6FVT - chains Y and S of the 47 polymer chains in the assembly; structure by electron microscopy, 4.10 A resolution (low resolution: residue-level contacts below are approximate; hydrogen-bond / salt-bridge calls are withheld).

== Chain Y ==
Molecule: 26S proteasome complex subunit SEM1
Source organism: Saccharomyces cerevisiae (strain ATCC 204508 / S288c)
Reference sequence: O94742 (SEM1_YEAST); numbering as in UniProt (aligned over 1-89)
Amino-acid sequence (89 residues; numbered 1 to 89; the number before each row is that of its first residue):
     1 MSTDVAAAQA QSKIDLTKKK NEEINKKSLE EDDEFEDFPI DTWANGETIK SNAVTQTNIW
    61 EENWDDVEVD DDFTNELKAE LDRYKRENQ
Swiss-Prot annotation at these positions:
  - modified residue: Ser2 (N-acetylserine), Ser12 (Phosphoserine)

== Chain S ==
Molecule: 26S proteasome regulatory subunit RPN3
Source organism: Saccharomyces cerevisiae (strain ATCC 204508 / S288c)
Reference sequence: P40016 (RPN3_YEAST); numbering as in UniProt (aligned over 18-492)
Amino-acid sequence (475 residues; row label = number of the first residue in the row):
    18 LHHSEKKYAE EDQVQELLKV LNEISKTTLT LDPRYIWRSL KDLSSLRNQE LLNAETLCFT
    78 VNVLYPDSSS FKKNLLKFIT SNHKSSVPGS AELRNSYPAS FYSVNTEKKT IEVTAEINCF
   138 MHLLVQLFLW DSKELEQLVE FNRKVVIPNL LCYYNLRSLN LINAKLWFYI YLSHETLARS
   198 SEEINSDNQN IILRSTMMKF LKIASLKHDN ETKAMLINLI LRDFLNNGEV DSASDFISKL
   258 EYPHTDVSSS LEARYFFYLS KINAIQLDYS TANEYIIAAI RKAPHNSKSL GFLQQSNKLH
   318 CCIQLLMGDI PELSFFHQSN MQKSLLPYYH LTKAVKLGDL KKFTSTITKY KQLLLKDDTY
   378 QLCVRLRSNV IKTGIRIISL TYKKISLRDI CLKLNLDSEQ TVEYMVSRAI RDGVIEAKIN
   438 HEDGFIETTE LLNIYDSEDP QQVFDERIKF ANQLHDEYLV SMRYPEDKKT QQNEK
Swiss-Prot annotation at these positions:
  - modified residue: Ser454 (Phosphoserine)

== Interface between chain Y and chain S ==
Pairs across the interface (70):
  Thr17(Y) - Tyr52(S)
  Lys18(Y) - Tyr52(S)
  Lys18(Y) - Ser265(S)
  Lys18(Y) - Ser266(S)
  Lys19(Y) - Pro301(S)
  Lys20(Y) - Ser56(S)
  Lys20(Y) - Asp59(S)
  Asn21(Y) - Arg55(S)
  Asn21(Y) - Ser265(S)
  Asn21(Y) - Ser267(S)
  Glu22(Y) - Ser266(S)
  Glu22(Y) - Ser267(S)
  Glu22(Y) - Lys299(S)
  Glu22(Y) - Pro301(S)
  Glu23(Y) - Asn303(S)
  Glu23(Y) - Lys305(S)
  Glu23(Y) - Ser306(S)
  Ile24(Y) - Asp59(S)
  Asn25(Y) - Arg55(S)
  Asn25(Y) - Phe185(S)
  Asn25(Y) - Ser267(S)
  Lys26(Y) - Ala270(S)
  Lys26(Y) - Ala300(S)
  Lys26(Y) - Phe309(S)
  Ser28(Y) - Phe185(S)
  Ser28(Y) - Leu189(S)
  Ser28(Y) - Arg196(S)
  Ser28(Y) - Arg239(S)
  Leu29(Y) - Arg239(S)
  Leu29(Y) - Tyr275(S)
  Leu29(Y) - Gln312(S)
  Glu30(Y) - Lys305(S)
  Glu30(Y) - Ser306(S)
  Glu30(Y) - Gly308(S)
  Glu30(Y) - Phe309(S)
  Glu30(Y) - Gln312(S)
  Glu31(Y) - Arg196(S)
  Glu31(Y) - Lys373(S)
  Asp32(Y) - Lys150(S)
  Glu34(Y) - Gln311(S)
  Glu34(Y) - Gln312(S)
  Glu34(Y) - Asp374(S)
  Phe35(Y) - Ser304(S)
  Phe35(Y) - Leu307(S)
  Phe35(Y) - Gln311(S)
  Asp37(Y) - Lys373(S)
  Phe38(Y) - Gln311(S)
  Phe38(Y) - Ser341(S)
  Phe38(Y) - Asp374(S)
  Ala44(Y) - Lys340(S)
  Asn45(Y) - Lys340(S)
  Asn45(Y) - Leu343(S)
  Thr55(Y) - His334(S)
  Gln56(Y) - Gln339(S)
  Thr57(Y) - His334(S)
  Thr57(Y) - Ser336(S)
  Asn58(Y) - His334(S)
  Asn58(Y) - Gln335(S)
  Trp60(Y) - Gln335(S)
  Glu62(Y) - Leu330(S)
  Glu62(Y) - Ser331(S)
  Glu62(Y) - His334(S)
  Glu62(Y) - Gln335(S)
  Trp64(Y) - Leu330(S)
  Trp64(Y) - Lys353(S)
  Asp66(Y) - Leu330(S)
  Asp66(Y) - Lys350(S)
  Asp66(Y) - Lys353(S)
  Val67(Y) - Lys353(S)
  Val67(Y) - Leu354(S)
Interface residues without a listed pair, chain Y (33 interface residues in all): Lys27, Pro39, Glu61
Interface residues without a listed pair, chain S (47 interface residues in all): Arg51, Trp147, Tyr186, Arg271, Lys315, Tyr346, Leu370

== Summary ==
The interface between chain Y and chain S involves 33 residues on one side and 47 on the other.
Chain Y is 26S proteasome complex subunit SEM1 and chain S is 26S proteasome regulatory subunit RPN3, both
from Saccharomyces cerevisiae (strain ATCC 204508 / S288c); the structure, 26S proteasome, s1 state, was
determined by electron microscopy together with 6FVW, 6FVU, 6FVV, 6FVX and 6FVY from the same study.
